5LGQ - chains C and G of the 8 polymer chains in the assembly; structure by X-ray diffraction, 2.11 A resolution.

[Chain C]
Protein: Histone-arginine methyltransferase CARM1
Organism: Mus musculus
Notes: EC 2.1.1.319
Reference sequence: Q9WVG6 (CARM1_MOUSE), isoform Q9WVG6-2; numbering as in UniProt (aligned over 130-487)
Sequence (361 residues; row label = number of the first residue in the row):
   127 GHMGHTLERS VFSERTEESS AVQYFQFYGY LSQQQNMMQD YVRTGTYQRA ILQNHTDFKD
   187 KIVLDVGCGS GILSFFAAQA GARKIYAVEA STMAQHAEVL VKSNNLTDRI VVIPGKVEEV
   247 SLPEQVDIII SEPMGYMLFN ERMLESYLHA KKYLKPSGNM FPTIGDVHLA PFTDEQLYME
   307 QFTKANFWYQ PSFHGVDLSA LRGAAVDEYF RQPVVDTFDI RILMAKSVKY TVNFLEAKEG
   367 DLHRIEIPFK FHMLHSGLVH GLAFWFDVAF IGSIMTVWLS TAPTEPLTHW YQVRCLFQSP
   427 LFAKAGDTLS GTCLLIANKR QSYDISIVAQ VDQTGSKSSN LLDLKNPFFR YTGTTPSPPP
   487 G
Unresolved in the structure: 127-135, 479-487
Construct notes: expression tag (127-129)
Residues lining bound ligands: 8ZB ((2R,3R,4S,5R)-2-(6-aminopurin-9-yl)-5-propyl-oxolane-3,4-diol): Phe138, Tyr150, Phe151, Tyr154, Gln160, Gly193, Gly195, Val214, Glu215, Ala216, Ser217, Gly241, Lys242, Val243, Glu244, Glu258, Met260, Glu267, Met269, Ser272
Curated features (UniProtKB/Swiss-Prot):
  - region: Arg347 to Leu380 (Required for nuclear translocation)
  - binding site (S-adenosyl-L-methionine): Gln160, Arg169, Gly193, Glu215, Glu244, Ser272
  - modified residue: Ser217 (Phosphoserine)
  - cross-link: Lys228 (Glycyl lysine isopeptide (Lys-Gly) (interchain with G-Cter in ubiquitin))
From the paper describing this entry:
  - catalytic residues: Glu258, Glu267 (citing earlier work)

[Chain G]
Protein: Polyadenylate-binding protein 1
Reference sequence: P11940 (PABP1_HUMAN); residues -3 to 7 here correspond to UniProt positions 456-466 (UniProt number = residue number + 459)
Sequence (11 residues; each row starts with the number of its first residue; numbers below 1 keep their minus sign (Pro-3 is residue -3)):
    -3 PAAPRPPFST M
Unresolved in the structure: -3, 6-7
Covalently attached groups: compound 8ZB linked to Arg1
Curated features (UniProtKB/Swiss-Prot):
  - modified residue: Arg1 (Omega-N-methylated arginine)

[How chain C and chain G interact]
Pairs across the interface (31; chain C residue first):
  Tyr150(C) with Pro0(G), hydrophobic
  Phe153(C) with Ala-1(G), hydrophobic; Pro0(G); Arg1(G)
  Tyr154(C) with Pro0(G); Arg1(G), hydrogen bond
  Asn162(C) with Pro2(G), hydrogen bond (side chain-backbone); Pro3(G); Phe4(G), hydrogen bond (side chain-backbone)
  Met163(C) with Arg1(G), hydrogen bond
  Glu258(C) with Arg1(G), salt bridge
  Met260(C) with Arg1(G), hydrogen bond (backbone-side chain)
  Tyr262(C) with Ala-1(G); Pro0(G)
  Glu267(C) with Pro0(G); Arg1(G), salt bridge
  Val341(C) with Pro2(G), hydrophobic
  Leu413(C) with Phe4(G)
  Thr414(C) with Phe4(G)
  His415(C) with Arg1(G), hydrogen bond; Pro2(G); Phe4(G)
  Trp416(C) with Arg1(G)
  Tyr417(C) with Pro2(G), hydrophobic; Pro3(G), hydrogen bond (side chain-backbone); Phe4(G)
  Lys471(C) with Ala-2(G)
  Pro473(C) with Ala-2(G)
  Phe475(C) with Ala-1(G); Pro2(G), hydrophobic; Pro3(G)
Other interface residues (no listed pair), chain C (21 interface residues in all): Gln159, Asp166, Asn266

[In short]
21 residues of chain C face 7 of chain G across their interface; the contacts include 7 hydrogen bonds and 2
salt bridges. Polar contacts include Glu258(C)-Arg1(G), Glu267(C)-Arg1(G) and Tyr154(C)-Arg1(G). Chain C binds
compound 8ZB. Compound 8ZB is covalently linked to Arg1(G). The paper reports catalytic residues Glu258(C) and
Glu267(C).
Chain C is Histone-arginine methyltransferase CARM1 (Mus musculus) and chain G is Polyadenylate-binding
protein 1; the structure, Crystal structure of mouse CARM1 in complex with ligand P2C3s, was determined by
X-ray diffraction, deposited together with 5LGP, 5LGR and 5LGS.
